Entry 8XQB (electron microscopy, 4.07 A resolution (low resolution: residue-level contacts below are approximate; hydrogen-bond / salt-bridge calls are withheld)); this record covers chains w4 and W5 of the 71 polymer chains in the assembly.

[Chain w4 (and W5)]
Protein: Head completion protein
From: Escherichia phage Lambda
Notes: chain W5 of this document is another copy of the same molecule, construct and numbering; everything in this record applies to it too
UniProtKB: P68660 (HCP_LAMBD); residue numbers follow UniProt; this construct covers 1-68
Chain sequence (68 residues; numbered 1 to 68; the number before each row is that of its first residue):
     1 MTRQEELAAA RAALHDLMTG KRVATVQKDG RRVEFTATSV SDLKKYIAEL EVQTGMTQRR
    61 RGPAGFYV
Not modelled in the structure: 1

[Interface between chain w4 and chain W5]
Contacting residue pairs (32; chain w4 residue first):
  His15(w4) - Glu6(W5)
  His15(w4) - Tyr46(W5)
  Leu17(w4) - Thr38(W5)
  Met18(w4) - Thr38(W5)
  Met18(w4) - Asp42(W5)
  Met18(w4) - Leu43(W5)
  Met18(w4) - Tyr46(W5)
  Thr19(w4) - Ala10(W5)
  Thr19(w4) - Arg22(W5)
  Gly20(w4) - Arg22(W5)
  Gly20(w4) - Phe35(W5)
  Lys21(w4) - Phe35(W5)
  Arg22(w4) - Phe35(W5)
  Arg22(w4) - Thr36(W5)
  Val23(w4) - Glu34(W5)
  Val23(w4) - Phe35(W5)
  Ala24(w4) - Glu34(W5)
  Ala24(w4) - Thr36(W5)
  Thr25(w4) - Val33(W5)
  Thr25(w4) - Glu34(W5)
  Val26(w4) - Arg32(W5)
  Val26(w4) - Val33(W5)
  Gln27(w4) - Gly30(W5)
  Gln27(w4) - Arg31(W5)
  Gln27(w4) - Arg32(W5)
  Lys28(w4) - Gly30(W5)
  Lys28(w4) - Arg31(W5)
  Asp29(w4) - Gly30(W5)
  Arg32(w4) - Arg32(W5)
  Ala37(w4) - Thr36(W5)
  Val40(w4) - Asp42(W5)
  Lys44(w4) - Lys45(W5)
Interface residues without a listed pair, chain w4 (19 interface residues in all): Leu14
Interface residues without a listed pair, chain W5 (17 interface residues in all): Ala9, Ala13

[Overview]
19 residues of chain w4 and 17 residues of chain W5 are in contact.
Chain w4 and chain W5 are both Head completion protein (Escherichia phage Lambda); the structure, Mature
virion portal vertex of bacteriophage lambda, was determined by electron microscopy (same publication as 8XOT,
8XOU, 8XOW and 8XPM).
